PDB entry 1K9M | X-ray diffraction, 3.00 A resolution | chains A and 2 of the 30 polymer chains in the assembly

Chain A:
Molecule: 23S RRNA
Source organism: Haloarcula marismortui
Sequence (2922 nucleotides; numbered 2 to 2923; the number before each row is that of its first residue):
     2 UUGGCUACUA UGCCAGCUGG UGGAUUGCUC GGCUCAGGCG CUGAUGAAGG ACGUGCCAAG
    62 CUGCGAUAAG CCAUGGGGAG CCGCACGGAG GCGAAGAACC AUGGAUUUCC GAAUGAGAAU
   122 CUCUCUAACA AUUGCUUCGC GCAAUGAGGA ACCCCGAGAA CUGAAACAUC UCAGUAUCGG
   182 GAGGAACAGA AAACGCAAUG UGAUGUCGUU AGUAACCGCG AGUGAACGCG AUACAGCCCA
   242 AACCGAAGCC CUCACGGGCA AUGUGGUGUC AGGGCUACCU CUCAUCAGCC GACCGUCUCG
   302 ACGAAGUCUC UUGGAACAGA GCGUGAUACA GGGUGACAAC CCCGUACUCG AGACCAGUAC
   362 GACGUGCGGU AGUGCCAGAG UAGCGGGGGU UGGAUAUCCC UCGCGAAUAA CGCAGGCAUC
   422 GACUGCGAAG GCUAAACACA ACCUGAGACC GAUAGUGAAC AAGUAGUGUG AACGAACGCU
   482 GCAAAGUACC CUCAGAAGGG AGGCGAAAUA GAGCAUGAAA UCAGUUGGCG AUCGAGCGAC
   542 AGGGCAUACA AGGUCCCUCG ACGAAUGACC GACGCGCGAG CGUCCAGUAA GACUCACGGG
   602 AAGCCGAUGU UCUGUCGUAC GUUUUGAAAA ACGAGCCAGG GAGUGUGUCU GCAUGGCAAG
   662 UCUAACCGGA GUAUCCGGGG AGGCACAGGG AAACCGACAU GGCCGCAGGG CUUUGCCCGA
   722 GGGCCGCCGU CUUCAAGGGC GGGGAGCCAU GUGGACACGA CCCGAAUCCG GACGAUCUAC
   782 GCAUGGACAA GAUGAAGCGU GCCGAAAGGC ACGUGGAAGU CUGUUAGAGU UGGUGUCCUA
   842 CAAUACCCUC UCGUGAUCUA UGUGUAGGGG UGAAAGGCCC AUCGAGUCCG GCAACAGCUG
   902 GUUCCAAUCG AAACAUGUCG AAGCAUGACC UCCGCCGAGG UAGUCUGUGA GGUAGAGCGA
   962 CCGAUUGGUG UGUCCGCCUC CGAGAGGAGU CGGCACACCU GUCAAACUCC AAACUUACAG
  1022 ACGCCGUUUG ACGCGGGGAU UCCGGUGCGC GGGGUAAGCC UGUGUACCAG GAGGGGAACA
  1082 ACCCAGAGAU AGGUUAAGGU CCCCAAGUGU GGAUUAAGUG UAAUCCUCUG AAGGUGGUCU
  1142 CGAGCCCUAG ACAGCCGGGA GGUGAGCUUA GAAGCAGCUA CCCUCUAAGA AAAGCGUAAC
  1202 AGCUUACCGG CCGAGGUUUG AGGCGCCCAA AAUGAUCGGG ACUCAAAUCC ACCACCGAGA
  1262 CCUGUCCGUA CCACUCAUAC UGGUAAUCGA GUAGAUUGGC GCUCUAAUUG GAUGGAAGUA
  1322 GGGGUGAAAA CUCCUAUGGA CCGAUUAGUG ACGAAAAUCC UGGCCAUAGU AGCAGCGAUA
  1382 GUCGGGUGAG AACCCCGACG GCCUAAUGGA UAAGGGUUCC UCAGCACUGC UGAUCAGCUG
  1442 AGGGUUAGCC GGUCCUAAGU CAUACCGCAA CUCGACUAUG ACGAAAUGGG AAACGGGUUA
  1502 AUAUUCCCGU GCCACUAUGC AGUGAAAGUU GACGCCCUGG GGUCGAUCAC GCUGGGCAUU
  1562 CGCCCAGUCG AACCGUCCAA CUCCGUGGAA GCCGUAAUGG CAGGAAGCGG ACGAACGGCG
  1622 GCAUAGGGAA ACGUGAUUCA ACCUGGGGCC CAUGAAAAGA CGAGCAUAGU GUCCGUACCG
  1682 AGAACCGACA CAGGUGUCCA UGGCGGCGAA AGCCAAGGCC UGUCGGGAGC AACCAACGUU
  1742 AGGGAAUUCG GCAAGUUAGU CCCGUACCUU CGGAAGAAGG GAUGCCUGCU CCGGAACGGA
  1802 GCAGGUCGCA GUGACUCGGA AGCUCGGACU GUCUAGUAAC AACAUAGGUG ACCGCAAAUC
  1862 CGCAAGGACU CGUACGGUCA CUGAAUCCUG CCCAGUGCAG GUAUCUGAAC ACCUCGUACA
  1922 AGAGGACGAA GGACCUGUCA ACGGCGGGGG UAACUAUGAC CCUCUUAAGG UAGCGUAGUA
  1982 CCUUGCCGCA UCAGUAGCGG CUUGCAUGAA UGGAUUAACC AGAGCUUCAC UGUCCCAACG
  2042 UUGGGCCCGG UGAACUGUAC AUUCCAGUGC GGAGUCUGGA GACACCCAGG GGGAAGCGAA
  2102 GACCCUAUGG AGCUUUACUG CAGGCUGUCG CUGAGACGUG GUCGCCGAUG UGCAGCAUAG
  2162 GUAGGAGACA CUACACAGGU ACCCGCGCUA GCGGGCCACC GAGUCAACAG UGAAAUACUA
  2222 CCCGUCGGUG ACUGCGACUC UCACUCCGGG AGGAGGACAC CGAUAGCCGG GCAGUUUGAC
  2282 UGGGGCGGUA CGCGCUCGAA AAGAUAUCGA GCGCGCCCUA UGGCUAUCUC AGCCGGGACA
  2342 GAGACCCGGC GAAGAGUGCA AGAGCAAAAG AUAGCUUGAC AGUGUUCUUC CCAACGAGGA
  2402 ACGCUGACGC GAAAGCGUGG UCUAGCGAAC CAAUUAGCCU GCUUGAUGCG GGCAAUUGAU
  2462 GACAGAAAAG CUACCCUAGG GAUAACAGAG UCGUCACUCG CAAGAGCACA UAUCGACCGA
  2522 GUGGCUUGCU ACCUCGAUGU CGGUUCCCUC CAUCCUGCCC GUGCAGAAGC GGGCAAGGGU
  2582 GAGGUUGUUC GCCUAUUAAA GGAGGUCGUG AGCUGGGUUU AGACCGUCGU GAGACAGGUC
  2642 GGCUGCUAUC UACUGGGUGU GUAAUGGUGU CUGACAAGAA CGACCGUAUA GUACGAGAGG
  2702 AACUACGGUU GGUGGCCACU GGUGUACCGG UUGUUCGAGA GAGCACGUGC CGGGUAGCCA
  2762 CGCCACACGG GGUAAGAGCU GAACGCAUCU AAGCUCGAAA CCCACUUGGA AAAGAGACAC
  2822 CGCCGAGGUC CCGCGUACAA GACGCGGUCG AUAGACUCGG GGUGUGCGCG UCGAGGUAAC
  2882 GAGACGUUAA GCCCACGAGC ACUAACAGAC CAAAGCCAUC AU
Not modelled in the structure: 2-9, 126-127, 715, 971-998, 1560, 1952-1963, 2137-2236, 2339-2343, 2665-2666, 2915-2923
Sequence notes: conflict C560 (U3155 in 3377779)
Covalently attached groups: tylosin (TYK) linked to A2103
Ion coordination: Mg2+ site 1 near G28 (its only coordinating residue here); Na+ site 1: C40, G41; Na+ site 2: G56, A59, G61; Na+ site 3: G66, U107, U108; Mg2+ site 2 near U115 (its only coordinating residue here); Na+ site 4: C141, G142; Na+ site 5 near U146 (its only coordinating residue here); Mg2+ site 3: C162, U2276; K+ site 1: C162, U163, U172; Mg2+ site 4: A165, A167, C168; Na+ site 6: A165, A166, A167; Mg2+ site 5: A166, G219; 60 more Na+ sites not listed; 99 more Mg2+ sites not listed; 1 more K+ sites not listed
Ligand contacts: tylosin (TYK): C839, A841, A843, A844, U845, G2099, A2100, G2102, A2538, G2540, G2646

Chain 2:
Molecule: Ribosomal protein L37E
Source organism: Haloarcula marismortui
Reference sequence: P32410 (RL37_HALMA); residues 1-56 here = UniProt positions 1-56
Sequence (56 residues; each row starts with the number of its first residue):
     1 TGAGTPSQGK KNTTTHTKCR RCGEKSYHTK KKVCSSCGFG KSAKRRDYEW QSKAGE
Ion coordination: Cd2+: Cys19, Cys22, Cys34, Cys37

Chain A / chain 2 interface:
Residue-residue contacts (119):
  A49(A) with Arg45(2), base contact
  G50(A) with Arg21(2), hydrogen bond to the base
  G51(A) with Cys22(2), sugar contact; Gly23(2), hydrogen bond to the sugar
  C111(A) with Arg20(2), hydrogen bond to the sugar
  G112(A) with Arg20(2), salt bridge to the phosphate; Arg21(2), phosphate contact; Phe39(2), phosphate contact
  A113(A) with Arg21(2), salt bridge to the phosphate; Ala43(2), phosphate contact
  A119(A) with Arg20(2), base contact
  A120(A) with Thr14(2), base contact; Thr17(2), base contact; Lys18(2), hydrogen bond to the sugar; Arg20(2), salt bridge to the phosphate; Tyr27(2), hydrogen bond to the phosphate; Thr29(2), hydrogen bond to the base; Lys32(2), salt bridge to the phosphate
  U121(A) with Lys18(2), base contact; Cys19(2), base contact; Arg20(2), sugar contact; Gly23(2), base contact
  A148(A) with Ala43(2), sugar contact; Lys44(2), salt bridge to the phosphate; Arg45(2), phosphate contact
  G149(A) with Lys44(2), phosphate contact; Arg45(2), hydrogen bond to the phosphate
  A177(A) with Ala54(2), phosphate contact
  U178(A) with Glu49(2), phosphate contact; Trp50(2), phosphate contact; Ala54(2), phosphate contact
  C179(A) with Tyr48(2), phosphate contact; Glu49(2), hydrogen bond to the phosphate
  G182(A) with Lys44(2), salt bridge to the phosphate
  U470(A) with Thr15(2), sugar contact; His16(2), sugar contact; Lys25(2), hydrogen bond to the phosphate
  G471(A) with His16(2), hydrogen bond to the sugar; Lys25(2), salt bridge to the phosphate; Ser26(2), phosphate contact; Ser35(2), hydrogen bond to the sugar
  A472(A) with Ser26(2), hydrogen bond to the phosphate; Ser35(2), sugar contact; Ser36(2), phosphate contact; Arg46(2), hydrogen bond to the sugar; Trp50(2), sugar contact
  A473(A) with Ser36(2), phosphate contact; Arg46(2), salt bridge to the phosphate; Gln51(2), hydrogen bond to the phosphate
  G771(A) with Trp50(2), base contact
  G772(A) with Tyr48(2), sugar contact; Trp50(2), hydrogen bond to the sugar
  A773(A) with Arg46(2), hydrogen bond to the sugar; Tyr48(2), sugar contact; Trp50(2), sugar contact
  C774(A) with Ser35(2), phosphate contact; Arg46(2), salt bridge to the phosphate
  G775(A) with His16(2), salt bridge to the phosphate; His28(2), salt bridge to the phosphate; Lys31(2), phosphate contact; Ser35(2), phosphate contact
  A776(A) with His28(2), salt bridge to the phosphate; Lys31(2), salt bridge to the phosphate
  U777(A) with Lys11(2), base contact; Asn12(2), hydrogen bond to the base; Thr13(2), hydrogen bond to the base; Thr15(2), base contact
  C778(A) with Ser7(2), sugar contact; Lys11(2), sugar contact
  U779(A) with Lys10(2), salt bridge to the phosphate
  A843(A) with Thr5(2), sugar contact
  U845(A) with Gly2(2), sugar contact; Gly4(2), phosphate contact; Thr5(2), hydrogen bond to the phosphate
  A846(A) with Pro6(2), phosphate contact
  U862(A) with Asn12(2), phosphate contact
  G863(A) with Lys30(2), salt bridge to the phosphate
  U864(A) with Lys30(2), salt bridge to the phosphate
  C881(A) with Lys11(2), hydrogen bond to the base
  A882(A) with Ala3(2), sugar contact; Gly4(2), sugar contact; Thr5(2), base contact
  C890(A) with Trp50(2), hydrogen bond to the sugar
  G891(A) with Trp50(2), sugar contact; Ser52(2), sugar contact; Lys53(2), phosphate contact; Ala54(2), phosphate contact
  G892(A) with Lys53(2), salt bridge to the phosphate; Ala54(2), hydrogen bond to the phosphate
  C893(A) with Lys53(2), hydrogen bond to the phosphate
  A894(A) with Lys53(2), salt bridge to the phosphate
  A1414(A) with Asn12(2), hydrogen bond to the sugar
  G1415(A) with Asn12(2), sugar contact; Thr14(2), hydrogen bond to the phosphate
  U1473(A) with Lys41(2), hydrogen bond to the sugar; Ser42(2), hydrogen bond to the base; Lys44(2), base contact
  C1474(A) with Lys41(2), phosphate contact
  C1687(A) with Gln8(2), hydrogen bond to the sugar; Gly9(2), hydrogen bond to the base; Lys11(2), sugar contact
  G1688(A) with Thr5(2), sugar contact; Gln8(2), sugar contact
  G1694(A) with Thr5(2), hydrogen bond to the base; Pro6(2), sugar contact; Gly9(2), base contact
  G1695(A) with Pro6(2), hydrogen bond to the sugar; Gly9(2), hydrogen bond to the base; Lys10(2), sugar contact
  U1696(A) with Gly9(2), sugar contact; Lys10(2), sugar contact
  A1836(A) with Thr1(2), hydrogen bond to the sugar; Gly2(2), sugar contact; Ala3(2), hydrogen bond to the sugar; Ser7(2), base contact
  G1837(A) with Thr1(2), hydrogen bond to the phosphate; Gly2(2), base contact; Ala3(2), hydrogen bond to the base; Gly4(2), hydrogen bond to the base
Other interface residues (no listed pair), chain A (62 interface residues in all): A52, A114, A152, G181, G830, U831, A844, U883, A1413, A1463
Other interface residues (no listed pair), chain 2 (49 interface residues in all): Gly40, Glu56

Summary:
62 residues of chain A face 49 of chain 2 across their interface; the contacts include 37 hydrogen bonds and
18 salt bridges. Among the polar pairs are G50(A)-Arg21(2), A120(A)-Thr29(2) and U777(A)-Asn12(2). Covalently
linked tylosin: at A2103(A).
Here chain A is 23S RRNA and chain 2 is Ribosomal protein L37E, both from Haloarcula marismortui. Entry 1K9M
(Co-crystal structure of tylosin bound to the 50S ribosomal subunit of Haloarcula marismortui) was determined
by X-ray diffraction, deposited together with 1K8A, 1KD1 and 1M1K.
